PDB entry 2NOE | X-ray diffraction, 2.20 A resolution | chains C and A of the 3 polymer chains in the assembly

== Chain C ==
Molecule: 15-nt DNA strand
Sequence (15 nucleotides; row label = number of the first residue in the row):
    18 GCGTCCAGGTCTACC
Disordered / not traced: 18, 32
Modified positions: 8OG (8-oxo-2'-deoxy-guanosine-5'-monophosphate) at position 25
Metal / ion sites: Ca2+ site 1 near DA24 (its only coordinating residue here); Ca2+ site 2: DC28 (shared with Cys-241(A), Val-246(A) of chain A)

== Chain A ==
Protein: N-glycosylase/DNA lyase
Organism: Homo sapiens
Notes: EC 3.2.2.-, 4.2.99.18; fragment: 8-oxoguanine DNA glycosylase, DNA-(apurinic or apyrimidinic site) lyase
UniProt: O15527 (OGG1_HUMAN); numbering as in UniProt (aligned over 12-327)
Chain sequence (325 residues; row label = number of the first residue in the row):
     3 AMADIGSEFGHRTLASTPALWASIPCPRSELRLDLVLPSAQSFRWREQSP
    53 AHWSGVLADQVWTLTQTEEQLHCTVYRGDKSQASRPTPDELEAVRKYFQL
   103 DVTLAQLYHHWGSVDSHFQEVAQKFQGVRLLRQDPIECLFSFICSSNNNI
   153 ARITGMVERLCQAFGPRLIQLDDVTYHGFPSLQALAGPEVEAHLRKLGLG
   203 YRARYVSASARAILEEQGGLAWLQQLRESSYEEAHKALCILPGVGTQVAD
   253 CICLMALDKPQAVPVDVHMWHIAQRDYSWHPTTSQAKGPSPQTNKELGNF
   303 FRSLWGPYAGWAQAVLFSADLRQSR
Disordered / not traced: 3-8, 80-82, 326-327
Construct notes: cloning artifact (3-11); engineered mutation Ala-42 (Gly in O15527), Gln-249 (Lys in O15527)
UniProt features mapped onto this chain:
  - binding site (DNA): Asn-149, Arg-154, Arg-204, His-270, Gln-287
  - binding site (8-oxoguanine): Pro-266, Asp-268, Gln-315, Phe-319
  - natural variant: Gly-12 (G12E: Found in a kidney cancer sample), Arg-46 (R46Q: Found in a clear cell renal cell carcinoma sample), Ala-85 (A85S: Found in a lung cancer sample), Arg-131 (R131Q: Found in a lung cancer sample), Arg-154 (R154H: Found in a gastric cancer sample), Ser-232 (S232T: Found in a kidney cancer sample)
  - mutagenesis: Asp-268 (D268E/Q: No effect on activity; D268N: Decreases activity about 65-fold)
Metal / ion sites: Ca2+: Cys-241, Val-246 (shared with DC28(C) of chain C)

== Chain C / chain A interface ==
Residue-residue contacts - 37 pairs, chain C then chain A:
  DA24(C) with Asn-149(A), hydrogen bond to the base; Asn-150(A), sugar contact; Asn-151(A), hydrogen bond to the base; Val-269(A), phosphate contact
  8OG_25(C) with Ala-42(A), base contact; Phe-45(A), base contact; Phe-144(A), base contact; Ser-147(A), sugar contact; Asn-150(A), sugar contact; Asn-151(A), phosphate contact; Ile-152(A), hydrogen bond to the phosphate; Gln-249(A), base contact; Met-257(A), base contact; Pro-266(A), hydrogen bond to the base; Asp-268(A), hydrogen bond to the base; His-270(A), salt bridge to the phosphate; Met-271(A), base contact; Gln-315(A), hydrogen bond to the base; Phe-319(A), stacking on the base
  DG26(C) with Ser-148(A), sugar contact; Asn-149(A), hydrogen bond to the sugar; Asn-150(A), phosphate contact; Tyr-203(A), hydrogen bond to the base; Gln-249(A), phosphate contact; Asp-268(A), phosphate contact; Val-269(A), hydrogen bond to the phosphate
  DT27(C) with Gly-245(A), sugar contact; Val-246(A), phosphate contact; Gly-247(A), hydrogen bond to the phosphate; Thr-248(A), phosphate contact; Gln-249(A), hydrogen bond to the phosphate; Val-250(A), hydrogen bond to the phosphate
  DC28(C) with Tyr-207(A), sugar contact; Leu-243(A), phosphate contact; Pro-244(A), phosphate contact; Gly-245(A), hydrogen bond to the phosphate; Val-246(A), phosphate contact
Also at the interface, not in a pair above, chain A (29 interface residues in all): Ile-155, Cys-253

== Overview ==
Chain C and chain A form an interface of 5 and 29 residues respectively, with 13 hydrogen bonds, 1 salt bridge
and 1 aromatic stacking contact. Polar contacts include DA24(C)/Asn-149(A), DA24(C)/Asn-151(A) and
8OG_25(C)/Pro-266(A).
Chain C is a 15-nt DNA strand and chain A is N-glycosylase/DNA lyase (Homo sapiens); the structure, Structure
of catalytically inactive G42A human 8-oxoguanine glycosylase complexed to 8-oxoguanine DNA, was determined by
X-ray diffraction, deposited together with 2NOB, 2NOF, 2NOH, 2NOI, 2NOL and 2NOZ.
